5GSE - chains B and J of the 16 polymer chains in the assembly; structure by X-ray diffraction, 3.14 A resolution.

[Chain B]
Molecule: Histone H4
From: Homo sapiens
Reference sequence: P62805 (H4_HUMAN); residues 0-102 here correspond to UniProt positions 1-103 (UniProt number = residue number + 1)
Sequence (106 residues; numbered -3 to 102; the number before each row is that of its first residue; numbers below 1 keep their minus sign (Gly-3 is residue -3)):
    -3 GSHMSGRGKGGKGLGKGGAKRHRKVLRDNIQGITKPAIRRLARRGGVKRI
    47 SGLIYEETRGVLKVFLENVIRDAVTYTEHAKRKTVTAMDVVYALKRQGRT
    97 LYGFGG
Not modelled in the structure: -3 to 20
Differences from the reference sequence: expression tag (-3 to -1)
UniProt features mapped onto this chain:
  - DNA-binding region: Lys16 to Lys20
  - modified residue: Ser1 (N-acetylserine), Arg3 (Asymmetric dimethylarginine), Lys5 (N6-(2-hydroxyisobutyryl)lysine), Lys8 (N6-(2-hydroxyisobutyryl)lysine), Lys12 (N6-(2-hydroxyisobutyryl)lysine), Lys16 (N6-(2-hydroxyisobutyryl)lysine), Lys20 (N6,N6,N6-trimethyllysine), Lys31 (N6-(2-hydroxyisobutyryl)lysine), Lys44 (N6-(2-hydroxyisobutyryl)lysine), Ser47 (Phosphoserine), Tyr51 (Phosphotyrosine), Lys59 (N6-(2-hydroxyisobutyryl)lysine), Lys77 (N6-(2-hydroxyisobutyryl)lysine), Lys79 (N6-(2-hydroxyisobutyryl)lysine), Thr80 (Phosphothreonine), Tyr88 (Phosphotyrosine), Lys91 (N6-(2-hydroxyisobutyryl)lysine)
  - cross-link (Glycyl lysine isopeptide (Lys-Gly)): Lys12 (interchain with G-Cter in SUMO2), Lys20 (interchain with G-Cter in SUMO2), Lys31 (interchain with G-Cter in SUMO2), Lys59 (interchain with G-Cter in SUMO2), Lys79 (interchain with G-Cter in SUMO2), Lys91 (interchain with G-Cter in SUMO2)

[Chain J]
Molecule: 250-nt DNA strand
From: synthetic construct
Sequence (250 nucleotides; numbered 1 to 250; the number before each row is that of its first residue):
     1 ATCGAGAATCCCGGTGCCGAGGCCGCTCAATTGGTCGTAGACAGCTCTAG
    51 CACCGCTTAAACGCACGTACGCGCTGTCCCCCGCGTTTTAACCGCCAAGG
   101 GGATTACTCCCTAGTCTCCAGGCTCGAGCTCAATTGGTCGTAGACAGCTC
   151 TAGCACCGCTTAAACGCACGTACGCGCTGTCCCCCGCGTTTTAACCGCCA
   201 AGGGGATTACTCCCTAGTCTCCAGGCACGTGTCAGATATATACATCCGAT
Not modelled in the structure: 116-120
Modified positions: 5CM (5-methyl-2'-deoxy-cytidine-5'-monophosphate) at position 119; 5CM (5-methyl-2'-deoxy-cytidine-5'-monophosphate) at position 222

[How chain B and chain J interact]
Pairs across the interface - 13 pairs, chain B then chain J:
  Arg35(B) - DC185(J)  salt bridge to the phosphate
  Arg39(B) - DC185(J)  salt bridge to the phosphate
  Lys44(B) - DC185(J)  phosphate contact
  Arg45(B) - DC184(J)  hydrogen bond to the sugar
  Arg45(B) - DC185(J)  phosphate contact
  Ile46(B) - DC184(J)  sugar contact
  Ile46(B) - DC185(J)  hydrogen bond to the phosphate
  Ser47(B) - DC184(J)  phosphate contact
  Gly48(B) - DC184(J)  hydrogen bond to the phosphate
  Arg78(B) - DG205(J)  phosphate contact
  Lys79(B) - DG204(J)  salt bridge to the phosphate
  Lys79(B) - DG205(J)  hydrogen bond to the phosphate
  Thr80(B) - DG205(J)  hydrogen bond to the phosphate
Also at the interface, not in a pair above, chain B (12 interface residues in all): Tyr51, Lys77
Also at the interface, not in a pair above, chain J (5 interface residues in all): DC183

[Summary]
Chain B and chain J form an interface of 12 and 5 residues respectively; the contacts include 5 hydrogen bonds
and 3 salt bridges. Among the polar pairs are Arg45(B)-DC184(J), Ile46(B)-DC185(J) and Gly48(B)-DC184(J).
UniProt lists a DNA-binding region on chain B.
Here chain B is Histone H4 (Homo sapiens) and chain J is a 250-nt DNA strand (synthetic construct). Entry 5GSE
(Crystal structure of unusual nucleosome) was determined by X-ray diffraction.
